PDB entry 6RWE | electron microscopy, 3.00 A resolution | chains T and A of the 20 polymer chains in the assembly

Chain T:
Molecule: Template strand
Organism: synthetic construct
Sequence (70 nucleotides; each row starts with the number of its first residue):
     1 GTCTTCAACT GCTTTCGCAT GAAGTACCTC CCAACTACTT TTCCTCACAC TTGTACTCCA
    61 TGACTAAACC
Disordered / not traced: 1-7, 24-26, 61-70

Chain A:
Name: DNA-directed RNA polymerase I subunit RPA190
Organism: Saccharomyces cerevisiae
Notes: EC 2.7.7.6
UniProt: P10964 (RPA1_YEAST); numbering as in UniProt (aligned over 1-1664)
Chain sequence (1664 residues; numbered 1 to 1664; the number before each row is that of its first residue):
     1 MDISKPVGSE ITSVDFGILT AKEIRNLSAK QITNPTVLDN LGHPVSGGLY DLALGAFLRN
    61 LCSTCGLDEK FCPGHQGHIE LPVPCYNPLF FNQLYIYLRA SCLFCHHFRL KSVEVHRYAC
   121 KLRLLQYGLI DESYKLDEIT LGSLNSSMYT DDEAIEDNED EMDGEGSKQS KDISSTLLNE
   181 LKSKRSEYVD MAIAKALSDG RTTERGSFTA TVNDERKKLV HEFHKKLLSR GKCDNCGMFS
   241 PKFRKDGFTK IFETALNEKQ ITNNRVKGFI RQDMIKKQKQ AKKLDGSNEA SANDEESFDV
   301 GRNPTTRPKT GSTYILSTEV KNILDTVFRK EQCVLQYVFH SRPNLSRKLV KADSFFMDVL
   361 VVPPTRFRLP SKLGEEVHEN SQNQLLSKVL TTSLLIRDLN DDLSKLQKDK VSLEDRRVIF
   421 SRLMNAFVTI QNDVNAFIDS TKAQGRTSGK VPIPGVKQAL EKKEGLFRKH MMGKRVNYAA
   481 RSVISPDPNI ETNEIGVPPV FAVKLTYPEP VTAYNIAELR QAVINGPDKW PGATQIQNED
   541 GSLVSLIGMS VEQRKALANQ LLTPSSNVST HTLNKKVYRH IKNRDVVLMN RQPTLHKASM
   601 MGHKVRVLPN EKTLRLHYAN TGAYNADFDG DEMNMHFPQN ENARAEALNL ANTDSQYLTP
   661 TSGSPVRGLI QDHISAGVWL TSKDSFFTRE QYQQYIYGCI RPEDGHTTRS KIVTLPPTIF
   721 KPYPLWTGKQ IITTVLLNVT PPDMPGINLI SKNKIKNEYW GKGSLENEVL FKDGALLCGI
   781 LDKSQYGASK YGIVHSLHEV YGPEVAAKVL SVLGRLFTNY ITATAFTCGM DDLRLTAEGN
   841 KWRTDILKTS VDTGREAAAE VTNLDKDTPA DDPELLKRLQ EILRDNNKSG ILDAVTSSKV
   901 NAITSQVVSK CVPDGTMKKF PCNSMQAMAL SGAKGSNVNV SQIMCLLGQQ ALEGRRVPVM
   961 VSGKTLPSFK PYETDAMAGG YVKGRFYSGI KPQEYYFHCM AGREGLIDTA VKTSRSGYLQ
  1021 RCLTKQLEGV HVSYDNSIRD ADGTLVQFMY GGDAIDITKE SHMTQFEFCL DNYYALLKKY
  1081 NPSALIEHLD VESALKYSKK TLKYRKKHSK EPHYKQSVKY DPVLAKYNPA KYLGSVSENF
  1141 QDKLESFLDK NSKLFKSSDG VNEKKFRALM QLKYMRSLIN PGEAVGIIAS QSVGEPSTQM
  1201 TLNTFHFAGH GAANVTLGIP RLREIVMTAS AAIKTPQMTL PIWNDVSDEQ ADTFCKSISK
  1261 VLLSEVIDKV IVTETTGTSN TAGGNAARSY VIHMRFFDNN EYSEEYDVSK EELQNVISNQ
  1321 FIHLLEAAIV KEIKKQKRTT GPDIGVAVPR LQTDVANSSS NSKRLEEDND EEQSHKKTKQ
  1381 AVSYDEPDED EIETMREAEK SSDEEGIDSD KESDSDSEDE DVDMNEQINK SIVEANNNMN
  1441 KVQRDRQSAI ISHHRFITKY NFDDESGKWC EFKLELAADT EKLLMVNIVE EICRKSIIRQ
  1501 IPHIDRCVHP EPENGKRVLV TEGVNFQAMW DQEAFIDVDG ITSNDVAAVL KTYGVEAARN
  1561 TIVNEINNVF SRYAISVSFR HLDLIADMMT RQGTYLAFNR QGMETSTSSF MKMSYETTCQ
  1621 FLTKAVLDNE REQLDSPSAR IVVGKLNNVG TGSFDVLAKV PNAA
Disordered / not traced: 1-2, 23, 142-171, 271-308, 407-416, 1154-1159, 1206-1213, 1277-1286, 1339-1432, 1664
Ion coordination: Zn2+ site 1: Cys-62, Cys-65; Zn2+ site 2: Cys-102, Cys-105, Cys-233, Cys-236
Curated features (UniProtKB/Swiss-Prot):
  - region: Pro-992 to Glu-1004 (Bridging helix)
  - binding site (Zn(2+)): Cys-62, Cys-65, Cys-72, His-75, Cys-102, Cys-105, Cys-233, Cys-236
  - binding site (Mg(2+)): Asp-627, Asp-629, Asp-631
  - modified residue (Phosphoserine): Ser-889, Ser-1636

Interface between chain T and chain A:
Pairs across the interface (14):
  DT15(T) / Arg-1600(A)  sugar contact
  DT15(T) / Thr-1617(A)  phosphate contact
  DC16(T) / Glu-1616(A)  sugar contact
  DC16(T) / Thr-1617(A)  hydrogen bond to the phosphate
  DG17(T) / Tyr-1018(A)  phosphate contact
  DG17(T) / Glu-1616(A)  phosphate contact
  DC18(T) / Thr-1013(A)  base contact
  DC18(T) / Ser-1014(A)  phosphate contact
  DA19(T) / Lys-463(A)  phosphate contact
  DA19(T) / Gln-592(A)  base contact
  DA19(T) / Pro-593(A)  base contact
  DT20(T) / Lys-463(A)  salt bridge to the phosphate
  DT20(T) / Gln-592(A)  sugar contact
  DG21(T) / Arg-475(A)  salt bridge to the phosphate
Also at the interface, not in a pair above, chain A (14 interface residues in all): Arg-468, Arg-481, Gly-1017, Arg-1021

Summary:
7 residues of chain T and 14 residues of chain A are in contact; the contacts include 1 hydrogen bond and 2
salt bridges. Polar contacts include DC16(T)/Thr-1617(A), DT20(T)/Lys-463(A) and DG21(T)/Arg-475(A). From
UniProt: 8 Zn2+-binding residues and 3 Mg2+-binding residues on chain A.
Here chain T is Template strand (synthetic construct) and chain A is DNA-directed RNA polymerase I subunit
RPA190 (Saccharomyces cerevisiae). Entry 6RWE (RNA Polymerase I Open Complex conformation 2) was determined by
electron microscopy, deposited together with 6RQH, 6RQL, 6RQT, 6RRD, 6RUI and 6RUO.
